PDB entry 7UKO | X-ray diffraction, 2.60 A resolution | chains A and L of the 4 polymer chains in the assembly

# Chain A
Molecule: Integrin alpha-IIb heavy chain
Source organism: Homo sapiens
UniProtKB: P08514 (ITA2B_HUMAN); residues 1-457 here correspond to UniProt positions 32-488 (UniProt number = residue number + 31)
Sequence (457 residues; numbered 1 to 457; the number before each row is that of its first residue):
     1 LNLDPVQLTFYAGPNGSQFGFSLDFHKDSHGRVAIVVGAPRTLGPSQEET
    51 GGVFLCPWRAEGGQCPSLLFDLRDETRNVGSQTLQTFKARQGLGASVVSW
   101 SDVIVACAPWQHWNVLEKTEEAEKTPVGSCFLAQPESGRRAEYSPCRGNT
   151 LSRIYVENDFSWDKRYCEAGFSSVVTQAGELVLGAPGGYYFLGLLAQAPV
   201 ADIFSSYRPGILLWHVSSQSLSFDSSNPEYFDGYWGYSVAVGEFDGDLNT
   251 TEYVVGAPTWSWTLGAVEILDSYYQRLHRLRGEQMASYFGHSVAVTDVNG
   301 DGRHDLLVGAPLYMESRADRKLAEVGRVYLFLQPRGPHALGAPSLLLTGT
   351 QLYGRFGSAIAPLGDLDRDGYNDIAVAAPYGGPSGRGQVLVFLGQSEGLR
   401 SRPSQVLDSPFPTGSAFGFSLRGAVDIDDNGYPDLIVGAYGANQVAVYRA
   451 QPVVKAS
Disordered / not traced: 455-457
Cystine bridges: Cys-56/Cys-65, Cys-107/Cys-130, Cys-146/Cys-167
Bound ions: Ca2+ site 1: Glu-243, Asp-245, Asp-247, Thr-250, Glu-252; Ca2+ site 2: Asp-297, Asn-299, Asp-301, Arg-303, Asp-305; Ca2+ site 3: Asp-365, Asp-367, Asp-369, Tyr-371, Asp-373; Ca2+ site 4: Asp-426, Asp-428, Asn-430, Tyr-432, Asp-434
Ligand contacts: sibrafiban (active form) (XQS): Asp-159, Phe-160, Tyr-189, Tyr-190, Leu-192, Asp-224, Ser-225, Ser-226, Phe-231
Swiss-Prot annotation at these positions:
  - binding site (Ca(2+)): Glu-243, Asp-245, Asp-247, Thr-250, Glu-252, Asp-297, Asn-299, Asp-301, Arg-303, Asp-305, Asp-365, Asp-367, Asp-369, Tyr-371, Asp-373, Asp-426, Asp-428, Asn-430, Tyr-432, Asp-434
  - glycosylation (N-linked (GlcNAc...) asparagine): Asn-15, Asn-249

# Chain L
Molecule: 10E5 Fab light chain
Source organism: Mus musculus
Notes: antibody fragment or engineered binder
Sequence (214 residues; numbered 1 to 214; the number before each row is that of its first residue):
     1 DILMTQSPSSMSVSLGDTVSITCHASQGISSNIGWLQQKPGKSFMGLIYY
    51 GTNLVDGVPSRFSGSGSGADYSLTISSLDSEDFADYYCVQYAQLPYTFGG
   101 GTKLEIKRADAAPTVSIFPPSSEQLTSGGASVVCFLNNFYPKDINVKWKI
   151 DGSERQNGVLNSWTDQDSKDSTYSMSSTLTLTKDEYERHNSYTCEATHKT
   201 STSPIVKSFNRNEC
Cystine bridges: Cys-23/Cys-88, Cys-134/Cys-194

# Chain A / chain L interface
Residue-residue contacts (18; chain A residue first):
  Arg-77(A) with Asn-32(L), hydrogen bond; Tyr-50(L); Tyr-91(L)
  Asn-78(A) with Asn-32(L), hydrogen bond (backbone-side chain)
  Val-79(A) with Asn-32(L); Tyr-91(L); Ala-92(L)
  Gly-80(A) with Tyr-91(L), hydrogen bond (backbone-backbone); Ala-92(L), hydrogen bond (backbone-backbone); Leu-94(L)
  Ser-81(A) with Ala-92(L), hydrogen bond (backbone-backbone); Gln-93(L); Leu-94(L), hydrogen bond (side chain-backbone)
  Arg-208(A) with Tyr-49(L); Asn-53(L)
  Pro-209(A) with Tyr-50(L)
  Gly-210(A) with Tyr-50(L), hydrogen bond (backbone-side chain)
  Ile-211(A) with Tyr-50(L), hydrophobic
Interface residues without a listed pair, chain L (10 interface residues in all): Leu-54, Asp-56

# In short
9 residues of chain A face 10 of chain L across their interface; the contacts include 7 hydrogen bonds. Polar
contacts include Arg-77(A)/Asn-32(L), Asn-78(A)/Asn-32(L) and Ser-81(A)/Leu-94(L). Bound to chain A:
sibrafiban (active form). UniProt lists 20 Ca2+-binding residues on chain A.
Here chain A is Integrin alpha-IIb heavy chain (Homo sapiens) and chain L is 10E5 Fab light chain (Mus
musculus). Entry 7UKO (Integrin alpha IIB beta3 complex with sibrafiban (Mn)) was determined by X-ray
diffraction together with 7L8P, 7TCT, 7TD8, 7THO, 7TMZ, 7TPD and 15 further entries from the same study.
